Entry 2V1O (X-ray diffraction, 1.78 A resolution); this record covers chains A and C of the 6 polymer chains in the assembly.

== Chain A (and C) ==
Name: Cytosolic acyl coenzyme A thioester hydrolase
From: Mus musculus
Notes: fragment: hotdog domain, residues 59-206; chain C of this document is another copy of the same molecule, construct and numbering; everything in this record applies to it too
UniProtKB: Q91V12 (BACH_MOUSE); residues 16-163 here correspond to UniProt positions 59-206 (UniProt number = residue number + 43)
Amino-acid sequence (151 residues; each row starts with the number of its first residue):
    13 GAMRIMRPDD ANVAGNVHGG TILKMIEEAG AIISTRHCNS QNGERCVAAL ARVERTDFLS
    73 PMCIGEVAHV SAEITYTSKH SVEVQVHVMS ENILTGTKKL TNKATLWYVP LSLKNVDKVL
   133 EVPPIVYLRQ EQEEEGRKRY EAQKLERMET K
Disordered / not traced: 162-163
Ligand contacts:
  - coenzyme A (COA), molecule 1: Val29, His30, Gly31, Ile34, Asp69, Phe70, Leu71, Ser72, Pro73, Thr113
  - coenzyme A (COA), molecule 2: Ala61, Leu62, Ala63, Arg64, Ser90, Lys91, His92, Ser93, Trp119, Val121, Leu123, Val131, Tyr152, Gln155, Lys156, Arg159
UniProt features mapped onto this chain:
  - active site: Asn24
  - modified residue (N6-acetyllysine): Lys126, Lys156
From the paper describing this entry:
  - binding site for coenzyme A: Val29, Ile34, Asp69, Phe70, Ser90, His92, Tyr152, Lys156, Arg159
  - catalytic residues: Asn24
  - mutagenesis - N24A: decreased catalytic activity
  - mutagenesis - E39A: unchanged catalytic activity

== How chain A and chain C interact ==
Contacting residue pairs - 28 pairs, chain A then chain C:
  Gly13(A) - Ala14(C)
  Gly13(A) - Met15(C)  hydrogen bond (backbone-backbone)
  Ala14(A) - Met15(C)
  Met15(A) - Gly13(C)
  Met15(A) - Ala14(C)
  Arg19(A) - Lys36(C)
  Ile44(A) - Ile17(C)  hydrophobic
  Ile44(A) - Ile105(C)
  Thr47(A) - Ile105(C)
  Arg48(A) - Glu103(C)  salt bridge
  Arg48(A) - Ile105(C)
  Asn51(A) - Ile105(C)
  Asn51(A) - Leu106(C)
  Asn54(A) - Leu106(C)
  Arg57(A) - Leu106(C)  hydrogen bond (side chain-backbone)
  Arg57(A) - Thr107(C)
  Cys58(A) - Leu106(C)
  Val79(A) - Ile44(C)  hydrophobic
  Glu103(A) - Arg48(C)  salt bridge
  Ile105(A) - Thr47(C)
  Ile105(A) - Arg48(C)
  Ile105(A) - Asn51(C)
  Leu106(A) - Asn51(C)
  Leu106(A) - Arg57(C)  hydrogen bond (backbone-side chain)
  Leu106(A) - Cys58(C)
  Leu106(A) - Leu125(C)  hydrophobic
  Thr107(A) - Arg57(C)
  Leu125(A) - Leu106(C)  hydrophobic
Also at the interface, not in a pair above, chain A (19 interface residues in all): Ile17, His81
Also at the interface, not in a pair above, chain C (20 interface residues in all): Arg16, Asn54, Val79, His81

== Overview ==
19 residues of chain A and 20 residues of chain C are in contact; the contacts include 3 hydrogen bonds and 2
salt bridges. Polar contacts include Arg48(A)-Glu103(C), Arg57(A)-Leu106(C) and Gly13(A)-Met15(C). Ligands of
chain A: coenzyme A. From the paper: the catalytic residue Asn24(A); N24A of chain A reduces catalytic
activity.
Both chains are Cytosolic acyl coenzyme A thioester hydrolase (Mus musculus). Entry 2V1O (Crystal structure of
N-terminal domain of acyl-CoA thioesterase 7) was determined by X-ray diffraction, deposited together with
2Q2B.
